Entry 6OY7 (X-ray diffraction, 3.04 A resolution); this record covers chains C and D of the 9 polymer chains in the assembly.

Chain C:
Protein: DNA-directed RNA polymerase subunit beta
From: Thermus thermophilus
Notes: EC 2.7.7.6
UniProt: Q8RQE9 (RPOB_THET8); numbering as in UniProt (aligned over 1-1119)
Sequence (1119 residues; numbered 1 to 1119; the number before each row is that of its first residue):
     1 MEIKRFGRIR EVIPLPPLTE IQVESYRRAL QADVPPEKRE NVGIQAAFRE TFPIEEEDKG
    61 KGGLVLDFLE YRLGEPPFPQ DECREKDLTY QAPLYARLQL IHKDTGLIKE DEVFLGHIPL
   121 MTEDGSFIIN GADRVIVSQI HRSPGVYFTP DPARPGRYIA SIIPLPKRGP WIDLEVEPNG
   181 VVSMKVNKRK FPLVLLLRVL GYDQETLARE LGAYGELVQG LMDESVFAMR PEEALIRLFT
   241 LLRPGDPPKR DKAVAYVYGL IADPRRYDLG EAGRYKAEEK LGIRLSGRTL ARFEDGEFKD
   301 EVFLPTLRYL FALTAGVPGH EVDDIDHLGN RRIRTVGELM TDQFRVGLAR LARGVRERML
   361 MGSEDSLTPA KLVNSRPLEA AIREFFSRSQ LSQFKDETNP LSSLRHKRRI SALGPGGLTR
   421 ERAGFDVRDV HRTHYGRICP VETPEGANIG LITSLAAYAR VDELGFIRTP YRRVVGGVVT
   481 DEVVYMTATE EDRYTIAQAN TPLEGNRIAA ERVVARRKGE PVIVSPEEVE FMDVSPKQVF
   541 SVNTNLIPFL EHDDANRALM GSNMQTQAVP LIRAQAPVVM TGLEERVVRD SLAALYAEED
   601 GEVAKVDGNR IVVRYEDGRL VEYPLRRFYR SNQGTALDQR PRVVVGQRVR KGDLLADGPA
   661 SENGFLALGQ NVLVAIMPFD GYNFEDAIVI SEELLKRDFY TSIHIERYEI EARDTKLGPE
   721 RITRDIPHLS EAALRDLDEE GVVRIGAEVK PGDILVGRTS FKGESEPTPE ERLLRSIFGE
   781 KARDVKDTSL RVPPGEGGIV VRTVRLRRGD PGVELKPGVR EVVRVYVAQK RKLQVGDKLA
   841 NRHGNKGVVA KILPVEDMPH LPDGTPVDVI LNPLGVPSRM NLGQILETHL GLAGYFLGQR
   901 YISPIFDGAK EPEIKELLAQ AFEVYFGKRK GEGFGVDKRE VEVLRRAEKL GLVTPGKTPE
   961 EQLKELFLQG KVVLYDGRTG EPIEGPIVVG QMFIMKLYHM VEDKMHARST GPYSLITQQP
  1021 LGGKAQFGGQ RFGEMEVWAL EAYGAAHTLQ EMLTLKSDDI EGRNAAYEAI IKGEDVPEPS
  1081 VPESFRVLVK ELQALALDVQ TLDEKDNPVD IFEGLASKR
Disordered / not traced: 57-63, 1119

Chain D:
Protein: DNA-directed RNA polymerase subunit beta'
From: Thermus thermophilus
Notes: EC 2.7.7.6
UniProt: Q8RQE8 (RPOC_THET8); numbering as in UniProt (aligned over 1-1524)
Sequence (1524 residues; row label = number of the first residue in the row):
     1 MKKEVRKVRI ALASPEKIRS WSYGEVEKPE TINYRTLKPE RDGLFDERIF GPIKDYECAC
    61 GKYKRQRFEG KVCERCGVEV TKSIVRRYRM GHIELATPAA HIWFVKDVPS KIGTLLDLSA
   121 TELEQVLYFS KYIVLDPKGA ILNGVPVEKR QLLTDEEYRE LRYGKQETYP LPPGVDALVK
   181 DGEEVVKGQE LAPGVVSRLD GVALYRFPRR VRVEYVKKER AGLRLPLAAW VEKEAYKPGE
   241 ILAELPEPYL FRAEEEGVVE LKELEEGAFL VLRREDEPVA TYFLPVGMTP LVVHGEIVEK
   301 GQPLAEAKGL LRMPRQVRAA QVEAEEEGET VYLTLFLEWT EPKDYRVQPH MNVVVPEGAR
   361 VEAGDKIVAA IDPEEEVIAE AEGVVHLHEP ASILVVKARV YPFEDDVEVS TGDRVAPGDV
   421 LADGGKVKSD VYGRVEVDLV RNVVRVVESY DIDARMGAEA IQQLLKELDL EALEKELLEE
   481 MKHPSRARRA KARKRLEVVR AFLDSGNRPE WMILEAVPVL PPDLRPMVQV DGGRFATSDL
   541 NDLYRRLINR NNRLKKLLAQ GAPEIIIRNE KRMLQEAVDA LLDNGRRGAP VTNPGSDRPL
   601 RSLTDILSGK QGRFRQNLLG KRVDYSGRSV IVVGPQLKLH QCGLPKRMAL ELFKPFLLKK
   661 MEEKGIAPNV KAARRMLERQ RDIKDEVWDA LEEVIHGKVV LLNRAPTLHR LGIQAFQPVL
   721 VEGQSIQLHP LVCEAFNADF DGDQMAVHVP LSSFAQAEAR IQMLSAHNLL SPASGEPLAK
   781 PSRDIILGLY YITQVRKEKK GAGLEFATPE EALAAHERGE VALNAPIKVA GRETSVGRLK
   841 YVFANPDEAL LAVAHGIVDL QDVVTVRYMG KRLETSPGRI LFARIVAEAV EDEKVAWELI
   901 QLDVPQEKNS LKDLVYQAFL RLGMEKTARL LDALKYYGFT FSTTSGITIG IDDAVIPEEK
   961 KQYLEEADRK LLQIEQAYEM GFLTDRERYD QILQLWTETT EKVTQAVFKN FEENYPFNPL
  1021 YVMAQSGARG NPQQIRQLCG LRGLMQKPSG ETFEVPVRSS FREGLTVLEY FISSHGARKG
  1081 GADTALRTAD SGYLTRKLVD VTHEIVVREA DCGTTNYISV PLFQPDEVTR SLRLRKRADI
  1141 EAGLYGRVLA REVEVLGVRL EEGRYLSMDD VHLLIKAAEA GEIQEVPVRS PLTCQTRYGV
  1201 CQKCYGYDLS MARPVSIGEA VGIVAAQSIG EPGTQLTMRT FHTGGVAGAA DITQGLPRVI
  1261 ELFEARRPKA KAVISEIDGV VRIEETEEKL SVFVESEGFS KEYKLPKEAR LLVKDGDYVE
  1321 AGQPLTRGAI DPHQLLEAKG PEAVERYLVE EIQKVYRAQG VKLHDKHIEI VVRQMMKYVE
  1381 VTDPGDSRLL EGQVLEKWDV EALNERLIAE GKTPVAWKPL LMGVTKSALS TKSWLSAASF
  1441 QNTTHVLTEA AIAGKKDELI GLKENVILGR LIPAGTGSDF VRFTQVVDQK TLKAIEEARK
  1501 EAVEAKERPA ARRGVKREQP GKQA
Disordered / not traced: 1-2, 1238-1252, 1503-1524
Bound ions: Zn2+ site 1: Cys58, Cys60, Cys73, Cys76; Mg2+ site 1: Asp739, Asp741, Asp743 (shared with 1 residue of chain I); Mg2+ site 2: Lys840 (shared with 1 residue of chain B); Zn2+ site 2: Cys1112, Cys1194, Cys1201, Cys1204
Ligand contacts: pyrophosphate (POP): Asn737, Asp739, Arg1029

Interface between chain C and chain D:
Pairs across the interface - 379 pairs, chain C then chain D:
  Phe425(C) - Lys1079(D)
  Phe425(C) - Leu1086(D)  hydrophobic
  Arg428(C) - Arg1078(D)  hydrogen bond (backbone-side chain)
  Asp429(C) - Pro1048(D)
  Asp429(C) - Lys1079(D)
  Val430(C) - Ser1074(D)
  Val430(C) - His1075(D)
  Val430(C) - Arg1078(D)
  His431(C) - Phe1071(D)
  Arg432(C) - Phe1071(D)
  Tyr435(C) - Val1067(D)
  Tyr435(C) - Phe1071(D)  hydrophobic
  Pro440(C) - Ser1074(D)
  Pro440(C) - Arg1078(D)  hydrogen bond (backbone-side chain)
  Thr443(C) - Arg1078(D)
  Gly446(C) - Ala1085(D)
  Ile449(C) - Arg1078(D)
  Ile449(C) - Ala1082(D)  hydrophobic
  Gly450(C) - Arg1078(D)
  Gln498(C) - Val1067(D)
  Gln498(C) - Leu1068(D)
  Asn500(C) - Val1067(D)
  Arg516(C) - Leu1068(D)
  Glu520(C) - Lys1047(D)
  Glu520(C) - Glu1054(D)
  Pro521(C) - Leu1068(D)  hydrophobic
  Phe540(C) - Tyr1070(D)  hydrophobic
  Leu550(C) - Tyr1070(D)
  Glu551(C) - Gly1064(D)
  Glu551(C) - Leu1065(D)  hydrogen bond (backbone-backbone)
  His552(C) - Phe1061(D)  hydrogen bond (side chain-backbone)
  His552(C) - Arg1062(D)
  His552(C) - Glu1063(D)
  His552(C) - Gly1064(D)
  Asp553(C) - Phe1061(D)
  Asp553(C) - Tyr1070(D)  hydrogen bond (backbone-side chain)
  Asp554(C) - Arg1042(D)  salt bridge
  Asp554(C) - Phe1061(D)
  Ala555(C) - Tyr1070(D)
  Asn556(C) - Ala1077(D)
  Ala558(C) - Tyr1070(D)
  Ile676(C) - Ile947(D)
  Ile676(C) - Thr948(D)  hydrogen bond (backbone-side chain)
  Met677(C) - Thr943(D)
  Met677(C) - Ile947(D)
  Pro678(C) - Asp784(D)
  Pro678(C) - Ser942(D)
  Pro678(C) - Thr943(D)
  Pro678(C) - Ile947(D)
  Phe679(C) - Thr943(D)
  Asp680(C) - Pro635(D)
  Asp680(C) - Phe939(D)
  Asp680(C) - Thr943(D)  hydrogen bond (backbone-side chain)
  Gly681(C) - Val633(D)
  Gly681(C) - Pro635(D)
  Gly681(C) - Phe939(D)
  Tyr682(C) - Val633(D)
  Tyr682(C) - Pro635(D)
  Phe684(C) - Val633(D)  hydrophobic
  Phe684(C) - Pro730(D)  hydrophobic
  Phe684(C) - Phe740(D)
  Phe684(C) - Ser782(D)
  Phe684(C) - Arg783(D)
  Phe684(C) - Phe939(D)  hydrophobic
  Glu685(C) - Asp739(D)
  Glu685(C) - Phe740(D)  hydrogen bond (backbone-backbone)
  Glu685(C) - Arg783(D)  salt bridge
  Glu685(C) - Arg1029(D)  salt bridge
  Ala687(C) - Val633(D)  hydrophobic
  Ala687(C) - Phe740(D)  hydrophobic
  Arg713(C) - Asp531(D)
  Arg713(C) - Gly532(D)
  Arg713(C) - Gly533(D)
  Lys716(C) - Arg35(D)
  Lys716(C) - Leu37(D)
  Glu748(C) - Arg681(D)  hydrogen bond (backbone-side chain)
  Lys750(C) - Gln680(D)
  Pro751(C) - Glu678(D)
  Pro751(C) - Arg679(D)
  Pro751(C) - Gln680(D)  hydrogen bond (backbone-backbone)
  Gly752(C) - Glu678(D)
  Asp753(C) - Arg679(D)  salt bridge
  Asp753(C) - Arg681(D)  salt bridge
  Glu764(C) - Lys54(D)
  Glu764(C) - Glu57(D)
  Glu764(C) - Lys64(D)  salt bridge
  Ser765(C) - Lys54(D)
  Pro769(C) - Arg65(D)
  Gln834(C) - Gln724(D)
  Val835(C) - Ser725(D)  hydrogen bond (backbone-side chain)
  Gly836(C) - Val630(D)
  Gly836(C) - Ser725(D)
  Lys838(C) - Asp741(D)
  Gly847(C) - Phe740(D)
  Val848(C) - Val632(D)  hydrophobic
  Val848(C) - Phe740(D)  hydrogen bond (backbone-backbone)
  Val848(C) - Gly742(D)
  Val849(C) - Val632(D)
  Ala850(C) - Val632(D)  hydrophobic
  Ala850(C) - Val633(D)  hydrophobic
  Asn872(C) - Asp784(D)  hydrogen bond
  Pro873(C) - Ile947(D)
  Pro873(C) - Ile949(D)  hydrophobic
  Leu874(C) - Arg783(D)
  Leu874(C) - Asp784(D)
  Leu874(C) - Met1023(D)  hydrophobic
  Leu874(C) - Arg1029(D)  hydrogen bond (backbone-side chain)
  Pro877(C) - Leu1020(D)  hydrophobic
  Pro877(C) - Met1023(D)  hydrophobic
  Ser878(C) - Arg1029(D)  hydrogen bond
  Ser878(C) - Gln1034(D)
  Arg879(C) - Arg1029(D)
  Met880(C) - Gln1034(D)
  Met880(C) - Gln1037(D)
  Met880(C) - Phe1061(D)  hydrophobic
  Leu882(C) - Ile951(D)  hydrophobic
  Leu882(C) - Leu1038(D)  hydrophobic
  Ile885(C) - Ile949(D)
  Ile885(C) - Gly950(D)
  Ile885(C) - Ile951(D)
  Leu886(C) - Ile951(D)  hydrophobic
  His889(C) - Gly950(D)
  His889(C) - Ile951(D)  hydrogen bond (side chain-backbone)
  Phe906(C) - Leu1065(D)
  Phe906(C) - Thr1066(D)
  Phe906(C) - Val1067(D)
  Phe906(C) - Tyr1070(D)  hydrophobic
  Glu911(C) - Ile951(D)
  Glu911(C) - Arg1062(D)  salt bridge
  Lys915(C) - Asp952(D)  salt bridge
  Arg945(C) - Asp859(D)  salt bridge
  Arg946(C) - Tyr791(D)  hydrogen bond
  Arg946(C) - Arg796(D)
  Arg946(C) - Asp859(D)  salt bridge
  Arg946(C) - Gln861(D)
  Lys949(C) - Arg796(D)
  Lys949(C) - Glu798(D)  salt bridge
  Leu950(C) - Tyr1015(D)
  Leu950(C) - Phe1017(D)  hydrophobic
  Gly951(C) - Tyr1015(D)
  Gln969(C) - Asp952(D)
  Lys971(C) - Thr948(D)
  Lys971(C) - Asp953(D)  salt bridge
  Ile983(C) - Thr943(D)
  Ile983(C) - Thr944(D)
  Ile983(C) - Gly946(D)
  Glu984(C) - Tyr791(D)  hydrogen bond
  Glu984(C) - Thr944(D)  hydrogen bond (backbone-backbone)
  Gly985(C) - Gly946(D)
  Pro986(C) - Gly946(D)
  Pro986(C) - Thr948(D)
  Ile987(C) - Gly946(D)
  Val988(C) - Thr948(D)  hydrogen bond (backbone-side chain)
  Val988(C) - Ile949(D)
  Val988(C) - Gly950(D)
  Val1001(C) - Ser629(D)
  Val1001(C) - Val630(D)  hydrophobic
  Val1001(C) - Gln724(D)
  Val1001(C) - Ser725(D)
  Lys1004(C) - Arg628(D)
  Lys1004(C) - Val630(D)
  Lys1004(C) - Gln744(D)
  Met1005(C) - Arg628(D)
  Met1005(C) - Ser629(D)
  Met1005(C) - Met648(D)  hydrophobic
  Met1005(C) - Gln724(D)
  His1006(C) - Gly627(D)
  His1006(C) - Arg628(D)  hydrogen bond (backbone-backbone)
  His1006(C) - Met648(D)
  Ala1007(C) - Ser626(D)
  Ala1007(C) - Gly627(D)
  Ala1007(C) - Met648(D)
  Ala1007(C) - Glu651(D)
  Ala1007(C) - Leu652(D)  hydrophobic
  Arg1008(C) - Asp624(D)  salt bridge
  Arg1008(C) - Tyr625(D)  hydrogen bond (backbone-backbone)
  Arg1008(C) - Ser626(D)  hydrogen bond (backbone-backbone)
  Arg1008(C) - Glu651(D)
  Arg1008(C) - Leu652(D)
  Ser1009(C) - Asp624(D)
  Ser1009(C) - Tyr625(D)  hydrogen bond (backbone-backbone)
  Ser1009(C) - Glu651(D)  hydrogen bond
  Ser1009(C) - Lys654(D)
  Ser1009(C) - Pro655(D)
  Thr1010(C) - Asp624(D)
  Tyr1013(C) - Asp624(D)  hydrogen bond
  Leu1015(C) - Arg87(D)  hydrogen bond (backbone-side chain)
  Leu1015(C) - Val528(D)  hydrophobic
  Ile1016(C) - Arg87(D)  hydrogen bond (backbone-side chain)
  Ile1016(C) - Leu524(D)
  Ile1016(C) - Pro526(D)
  Ile1016(C) - Arg613(D)
  Thr1017(C) - Arg613(D)
  Thr1017(C) - Asn617(D)
  Gln1018(C) - Arg87(D)
  Gln1019(C) - Asn617(D)  hydrogen bond (side chain-backbone)
  Gln1019(C) - Lys621(D)
  Pro1020(C) - Arg622(D)
  Pro1020(C) - Asp624(D)
  Leu1021(C) - Arg622(D)
  Gly1022(C) - Arg622(D)
  Phe1027(C) - Glu651(D)
  Gly1029(C) - Arg622(D)  hydrogen bond (backbone-side chain)
  Gly1029(C) - Val623(D)
  Gly1029(C) - Ser626(D)
  Gln1030(C) - Arg622(D)
  Gln1030(C) - Val623(D)  hydrogen bond (backbone-backbone)
  Gln1030(C) - Ser626(D)  hydrogen bond (backbone-side chain)
  Gln1030(C) - Gly627(D)
  Gln1030(C) - Arg628(D)  hydrogen bond
  Arg1031(C) - Arg615(D)  hydrogen bond (side chain-backbone)
  Arg1031(C) - Gln616(D)  hydrogen bond (side chain-backbone)
  Arg1031(C) - Gly620(D)  hydrogen bond (side chain-backbone)
  Arg1031(C) - Lys621(D)
  Arg1031(C) - Arg622(D)
  Phe1032(C) - Gly620(D)
  Phe1032(C) - Lys621(D)  hydrogen bond (backbone-backbone)
  Phe1032(C) - Ile713(D)  hydrophobic
  Phe1032(C) - His748(D)
  Glu1034(C) - Arg615(D)  salt bridge
  Glu1034(C) - Leu619(D)
  Glu1034(C) - Arg1096(D)  salt bridge
  Met1035(C) - Thr707(D)
  Met1035(C) - Leu708(D)  hydrophobic
  Glu1036(C) - Asn703(D)
  Glu1036(C) - Thr707(D)  hydrogen bond
  Val1037(C) - Leu619(D)
  Trp1038(C) - Arg1096(D)
  Trp1038(C) - Val1099(D)
  Trp1038(C) - Ile1223(D)
  Trp1038(C) - Gln1227(D)
  Ala1039(C) - Thr707(D)
  Ala1039(C) - Ile713(D)  hydrophobic
  Ala1039(C) - Gln1227(D)
  Leu1040(C) - Met763(D)  hydrophobic
  Glu1041(C) - Ala1220(D)
  Glu1041(C) - Ile1223(D)
  Glu1041(C) - Leu1462(D)
  Glu1041(C) - Val1466(D)
  Glu1041(C) - Ile1472(D)
  Ala1042(C) - Arg710(D)  hydrogen bond (backbone-side chain)
  Ala1042(C) - Ile1223(D)  hydrophobic
  Ala1042(C) - Val1224(D)  hydrophobic
  Ala1042(C) - Gln1227(D)
  Tyr1043(C) - Arg710(D)  hydrogen bond (side chain-backbone)
  Tyr1043(C) - Leu711(D)
  Tyr1043(C) - Ile713(D)  hydrogen bond (side chain-backbone)
  Tyr1043(C) - Gln714(D)
  Tyr1043(C) - Gln762(D)  hydrogen bond (backbone-side chain)
  Tyr1043(C) - Met763(D)  hydrophobic
  Tyr1043(C) - Asn768(D)
  Gly1044(C) - Gln762(D)  hydrogen bond (backbone-side chain)
  Gly1044(C) - Gly1475(D)
  Gly1044(C) - Thr1476(D)  hydrogen bond (backbone-backbone)
  Ala1045(C) - Glu758(D)
  Ala1045(C) - Met763(D)  hydrophobic
  Ala1046(C) - Glu758(D)  hydrogen bond (backbone-side chain)
  Ala1046(C) - Leu1471(D)
  Ala1046(C) - Ile1472(D)  hydrophobic
  Ala1046(C) - Ala1474(D)
  Ala1046(C) - Thr1476(D)  hydrogen bond (backbone-side chain)
  Ala1046(C) - Gly1477(D)
  His1047(C) - Phe754(D)
  His1047(C) - Glu758(D)  salt bridge
  His1047(C) - Leu1471(D)
  His1047(C) - Thr1476(D)  hydrogen bond
  Thr1048(C) - Ala755(D)  hydrogen bond (side chain-backbone)
  Thr1048(C) - Glu758(D)  hydrogen bond (backbone-side chain)
  Leu1049(C) - Ile1472(D)  hydrophobic
  Gln1050(C) - Gly1469(D)  hydrogen bond (side chain-backbone)
  Gln1050(C) - Arg1470(D)
  Gln1050(C) - Leu1471(D)
  Glu1051(C) - Pro750(D)
  Glu1051(C) - Leu751(D)  hydrogen bond (side chain-backbone)
  Glu1051(C) - Ser752(D)  hydrogen bond (side chain-backbone)
  Glu1051(C) - Ala755(D)
  Met1052(C) - Lys621(D)
  Met1052(C) - Val623(D)
  Leu1053(C) - Lys621(D)
  Leu1053(C) - Val1466(D)  hydrophobic
  Thr1054(C) - Gly1469(D)
  Lys1056(C) - Val623(D)
  Lys1056(C) - Asp624(D)  hydrogen bond (backbone-backbone)
  Lys1056(C) - Tyr625(D)
  Lys1056(C) - Val749(D)  hydrogen bond (side chain-backbone)
  Lys1056(C) - Pro750(D)
  Lys1056(C) - Leu751(D)
  Ser1057(C) - Lys621(D)
  Ser1057(C) - Arg622(D)  hydrogen bond (side chain-backbone)
  Asp1058(C) - Lys621(D)
  Tyr1067(C) - Pro655(D)  hydrophobic
  Tyr1067(C) - Leu658(D)
  Tyr1067(C) - Arg674(D)  hydrogen bond
  Ile1070(C) - Tyr625(D)
  Ile1070(C) - Pro655(D)  hydrophobic
  Ile1070(C) - Phe656(D)
  Ile1070(C) - Lys659(D)
  Ile1071(C) - Pro655(D)
  Ile1071(C) - Lys659(D)
  Ile1071(C) - Val670(D)
  Asp1075(C) - Ser753(D)  hydrogen bond
  Val1076(C) - Leu751(D)  hydrophobic
  Val1076(C) - Ser752(D)
  Pro1082(C) - Leu1468(D)
  Glu1083(C) - Arg87(D)  salt bridge
  Glu1083(C) - Tyr88(D)  hydrogen bond
  Ser1084(C) - Asn617(D)
  Ser1084(C) - Leu618(D)
  Phe1085(C) - Leu1468(D)  hydrophobic
  Arg1086(C) - Tyr88(D)
  Val1087(C) - Arg87(D)
  Val1087(C) - Leu524(D)  hydrophobic
  Val1087(C) - Arg613(D)
  Leu1088(C) - Leu607(D)  hydrophobic
  Leu1088(C) - Phe614(D)  hydrophobic
  Lys1090(C) - Tyr88(D)  hydrogen bond (side chain-backbone)
  Lys1090(C) - Met90(D)
  Lys1090(C) - Leu520(D)
  Lys1090(C) - Leu524(D)
  Glu1091(C) - Leu520(D)
  Glu1091(C) - Ile606(D)
  Glu1091(C) - Arg613(D)  salt bridge
  Leu1092(C) - Leu607(D)  hydrophobic
  Leu1092(C) - Leu1447(D)  hydrophobic
  Gln1093(C) - Trp21(D)
  Gln1093(C) - Met90(D)
  Gln1093(C) - Pro518(D)
  Ala1094(C) - Met90(D)
  Ala1094(C) - Leu520(D)  hydrophobic
  Ala1094(C) - Leu582(D)
  Ala1094(C) - Leu603(D)
  Leu1095(C) - His101(D)  hydrogen bond (backbone-side chain)
  Leu1095(C) - Trp103(D)  hydrophobic
  Leu1095(C) - Leu582(D)
  Leu1095(C) - Leu603(D)  hydrophobic
  Leu1095(C) - Leu607(D)  hydrophobic
  Ala1096(C) - Leu12(D)
  Ala1096(C) - Ala13(D)  hydrogen bond (backbone-backbone)
  Ala1096(C) - Leu514(D)  hydrophobic
  Leu1097(C) - Ala11(D)
  Leu1097(C) - Trp21(D)
  Leu1097(C) - Trp103(D)  hydrophobic
  Leu1097(C) - Ala1451(D)  hydrophobic
  Asp1098(C) - Arg9(D)  salt bridge
  Asp1098(C) - Ile10(D)
  Asp1098(C) - Ala11(D)  hydrogen bond (backbone-backbone)
  Asp1098(C) - Lys17(D)
  Asp1098(C) - Trp21(D)
  Val1099(C) - Arg9(D)
  Val1099(C) - Ile10(D)  hydrophobic
  Gln1100(C) - Lys7(D)
  Gln1100(C) - Val8(D)
  Gln1100(C) - Arg9(D)  hydrogen bond (backbone-backbone)
  Thr1101(C) - Lys7(D)
  Leu1102(C) - Val5(D)
  Leu1102(C) - Arg6(D)  hydrogen bond (backbone-backbone)
  Leu1102(C) - Lys7(D)  hydrogen bond (backbone-backbone)
  Leu1102(C) - Arg9(D)
  Asp1103(C) - Lys3(D)  salt bridge
  Asp1103(C) - Glu4(D)
  Glu1104(C) - Lys3(D)  salt bridge
  Glu1104(C) - Arg6(D)
  Lys1105(C) - Lys3(D)
  Asp1106(C) - Lys7(D)  salt bridge
  Asp1106(C) - Lys1456(D)  salt bridge
  Val1109(C) - Lys3(D)
  Val1109(C) - Val5(D)  hydrophobic
  Phe1112(C) - Tyr88(D)  hydrophobic
  Leu1115(C) - Tyr23(D)
  Leu1115(C) - Ile84(D)  hydrophobic
  Leu1115(C) - Val85(D)  hydrophobic
  Leu1115(C) - Tyr88(D)  hydrophobic
  Leu1115(C) - Arg89(D)  hydrogen bond (backbone-side chain)
  Ala1116(C) - Tyr23(D)
  Ser1117(C) - Tyr23(D)  hydrogen bond (backbone-side chain)
  Lys1118(C) - Arg19(D)  hydrogen bond (side chain-backbone)
  Lys1118(C) - Ser20(D)  hydrogen bond (side chain-backbone)
  Lys1118(C) - Ser22(D)  hydrogen bond (side chain-backbone)
  Lys1118(C) - Tyr23(D)
Also at the interface, not in a pair above, chain C (188 interface residues in all): His434, Cys439, Val441, Ala447, Thr453, Val514, Ala515, Pro536, Val539, Asn683, Asp686, Ala732, Ala733, Thr768, Glu770, Lys846, Val876, Leu968, Arg978, Glu1002, Gly1011, Gly1033, Leu1055, Lys1072, Gly1073, Ile1111
Also at the interface, not in a pair above, chain D (206 interface residues in all): Ile18, Tyr34, Lys82, Phe104, Pro521, Asp523, Gln529, Tyr544, Thr604, Ile631, Gln636, Pro645, Arg647, Leu701, Ala705, Cys733, Ala746, Thr940, Ser945, Ala1028, Gly1030, Ile1035, Phe1053, Val1055, Ile1072, Gly1081, Asp1083, Thr1095, Trp1434, Ile1467

Overview:
188 residues of chain C and 206 residues of chain D are in contact, with 70 hydrogen bonds and 23 salt
bridges. Among the polar pairs are Asp554(C)-Arg1042(D), Glu685(C)-Arg783(D) and Glu685(C)-Arg1029(D). Chain D
binds pyrophosphate. Cys58(D), Cys60(D), Cys73(D) and Cys76(D) form the Zn2+ site 1.
Here chain C is DNA-directed RNA polymerase subunit beta and chain D is DNA-directed RNA polymerase subunit
beta', both from Thermus thermophilus. Entry 6OY7 (X-ray crystal structure of a bacterial reiterative
transcription complex of pyrG promoter at 7 min) was determined by X-ray diffraction (same publication as
6OVR, 6OVY, 6OW3, 6OY5, 6OY6, 6P70 and 6P71).
